PDB entry 4QVM | X-ray diffraction, 2.80 A resolution | chains S and T of the 28 polymer chains in the assembly

# Chain S
Molecule: Proteasome subunit alpha type-6
Organism: Saccharomyces cerevisiae
Notes: EC 3.4.25.1
UniProt: P40302 (PSA6_YEAST); residues 0-233 here correspond to UniProt positions 1-234 (UniProt number = residue number + 1)
Amino-acid sequence (234 residues; row label = number of the first residue in the row; numbering starts at 0):
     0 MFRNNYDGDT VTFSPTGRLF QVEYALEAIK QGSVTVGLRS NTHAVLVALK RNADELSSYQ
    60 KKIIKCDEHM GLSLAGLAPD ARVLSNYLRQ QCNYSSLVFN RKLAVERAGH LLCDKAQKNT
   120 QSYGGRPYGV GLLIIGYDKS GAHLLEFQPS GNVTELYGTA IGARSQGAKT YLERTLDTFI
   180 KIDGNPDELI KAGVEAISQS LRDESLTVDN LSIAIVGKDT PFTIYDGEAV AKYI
Disordered / not traced: 0-2
UniProt features mapped onto this chain:
  - modified residue: Ser13 (Phosphoserine)
  - cross-link: Lys190 (Glycyl lysine isopeptide (Lys-Gly) (interchain with G-Cter in ubiquitin))

# Chain T
Molecule: Probable proteasome subunit alpha type-7
Organism: Saccharomyces cerevisiae
Notes: EC 3.4.25.1
UniProt: P21242 (PSA7_YEAST); residues -3 to 284 here correspond to UniProt positions 1-288 (UniProt number = residue number + 4)
Amino-acid sequence (288 residues; numbered -3 to 284; the number before each row is that of its first residue; numbers below 1 keep their minus sign (Met-3 is residue -3)):
    -3 MTSIGTGYDL SNSVFSPDGR NFQVEYAVKA VENGTTSIGI KCNDGVVFAV EKLITSKLLV
    57 PQKNVKIQVV DRHIGCVYSG LIPDGRHLVN RGREEAASFK KLYKTPIPIP AFADRLGQYV
   117 QAHTLYNSVR PFGVSTIFGG VDKNGAHLYM LEPSGSYWGY KGAATGKGRQ SAKAELEKLV
   177 DHHPEGLSAR EAVKQAAKII YLAHEDNKEK DFELEISWCS LSETNGLHKF VKGDLLQEAI
   237 DFAQKEINGD DDEDEDDSDN VMSSDDENAP VATNANATTD QEGDIHLE
Disordered / not traced: -3 to 1, 245-284
UniProt features mapped onto this chain:
  - modified residue: Thr-2 (N-acetylthreonine)

# Interface between chain S and chain T
Residue-residue contacts - 65 pairs, chain S then chain T:
  Asn4(S) with Leu6(T)
  Tyr5(S) with Asp5(T), hydrogen bond; Leu6(T), hydrophobic
  Thr9(S) with Arg126(T)
  Val10(S) with Gln19(T); Asn123(T); Ser124(T); Val125(T); Arg126(T)
  Thr11(S) with Leu6(T); Gln19(T)
  Phe12(S) with Gln19(T); Tyr22(T), hydrophobic; Ala23(T), hydrophobic; Arg126(T); Pro127(T)
  Ser13(S) with Tyr22(T)
  Pro14(S) with Tyr22(T), hydrophobic; Lys25(T)
  Thr15(S) with Lys25(T)
  Gly16(S) with Tyr22(T); Lys25(T); Ala26(T)
  Leu18(S) with Leu77(T), hydrophobic; Arg126(T)
  His109(S) with Arg82(T), hydrogen bond
  Cys112(S) with Pro79(T), hydrophobic; Arg82(T)
  Asp113(S) with Arg82(T), salt bridge; Asn86(T)
  Gln116(S) with Pro79(T); Asp80(T); His83(T), hydrogen bond; Arg126(T)
  Thr119(S) with Arg126(T), hydrogen bond (backbone-side chain)
  Gln120(S) with His119(T); Val125(T); Arg126(T), hydrogen bond (backbone-backbone); Pro127(T); Phe128(T)
  Ser121(S) with Ser124(T)
  Tyr122(S) with Ser124(T), hydrogen bond (backbone-backbone)
  Ser149(S) with Pro79(T)
  Gly150(S) with Pro79(T)
  Asn151(S) with Ile78(T); Pro79(T)
  Thr153(S) with Leu55(T); Asn60(T)
  Glu154(S) with Leu55(T); Val56(T); Lys59(T); Asn60(T), hydrogen bond (backbone-side chain)
  Leu155(S) with Leu54(T); Leu55(T), hydrophobic; Val56(T)
  Tyr156(S) with Leu54(T), hydrogen bond (backbone-backbone); Leu55(T); Val56(T); Pro57(T)
  Gly157(S) with Leu54(T)
  Lys168(S) with Leu54(T)
  Leu171(S) with Leu54(T)
  Glu172(S) with Ser52(T), hydrogen bond; Lys53(T), hydrogen bond (side chain-backbone)
  Leu175(S) with Lys53(T)
Also at the interface, not in a pair above, chain S (35 interface residues in all): Arg38, Lys117, Val152, Phe178
Also at the interface, not in a pair above, chain T (30 interface residues in all): Gly129

# Summary
Chain S and chain T form an interface of 35 and 30 residues respectively; the contacts include 10 hydrogen
bonds and 1 salt bridge. Polar pairs include Asp113(S)-Arg82(T), Tyr5(S)-Asp5(T) and His109(S)-Arg82(T).
Chain S is Proteasome subunit alpha type-6 and chain T is Probable proteasome subunit alpha type-7, both from
Saccharomyces cerevisiae; the structure, yCP beta5-M45A mutant in complex with bortezomib, was determined by
X-ray diffraction together with 4QUX, 4QUY, 4QV0, 4QV1, 4QV3, 4QV4 and 42 further entries from the same study.
